Entry 8GRY (electron microscopy, 3.29 A resolution); this record covers chains A and B.

== Chain A ==
Molecule: Processed angiotensin-converting enzyme 2
Organism: Rattus norvegicus
Reference sequence: Q5EGZ1 (ACE2_RAT); residue numbers follow UniProt; this construct covers 19-615
Sequence (597 residues; row label = number of the first residue in the row):
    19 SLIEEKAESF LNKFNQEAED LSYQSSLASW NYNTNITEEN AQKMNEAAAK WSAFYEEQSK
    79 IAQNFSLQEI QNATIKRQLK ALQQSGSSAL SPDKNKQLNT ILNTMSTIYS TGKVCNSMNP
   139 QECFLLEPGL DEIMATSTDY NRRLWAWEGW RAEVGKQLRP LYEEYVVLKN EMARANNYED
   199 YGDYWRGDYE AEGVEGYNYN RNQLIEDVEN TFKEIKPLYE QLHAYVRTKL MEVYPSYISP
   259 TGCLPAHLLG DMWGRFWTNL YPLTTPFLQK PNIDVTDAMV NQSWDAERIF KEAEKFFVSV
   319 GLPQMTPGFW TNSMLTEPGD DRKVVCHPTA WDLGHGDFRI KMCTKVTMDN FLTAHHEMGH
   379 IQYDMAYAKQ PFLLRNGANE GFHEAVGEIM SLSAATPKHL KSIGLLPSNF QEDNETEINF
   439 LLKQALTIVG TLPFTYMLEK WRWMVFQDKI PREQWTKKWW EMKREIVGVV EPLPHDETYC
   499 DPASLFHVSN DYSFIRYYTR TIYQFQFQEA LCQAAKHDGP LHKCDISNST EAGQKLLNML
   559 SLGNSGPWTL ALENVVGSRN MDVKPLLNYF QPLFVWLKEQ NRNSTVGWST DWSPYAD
Disulfides: C133-C141, C344-C361, C530-C542
Bound ions: Zn2+: H374, H378, E402

== Chain B ==
Molecule: Spike protein S1
Organism: Severe acute respiratory syndrome coronavirus 2
Notes: fragment: rbd
Reference sequence: P0DTC2 (SPIKE_SARS2); numbering as in UniProt (aligned over 333-527)
Sequence (195 residues; each row starts with the number of its first residue):
   333 TNLCPFDEVF NATRFASVYA WNRKRISNCV ADYSVLYNFA PFFAFKCYGV SPTKLNDLCF
   393 TNVYADSFVI RGNEVSQIAP GQTGNIADYN YKLPDDFTGC VIAWNSNKLD SKVGGNYNYL
   453 YRLFRKSNLK PFERDISTEI YQAGNKPCNG VAGFNCYFPL RSYGFRPTYG VGHQPYRVVV
   513 LSFELLHAPA TVCGP
Sequence notes: variant D339 (Gly in P0DTC2), F371 (Ser in P0DTC2), P373 (Ser in P0DTC2), F375 (Ser in P0DTC2), A376 (Thr in P0DTC2), N405 (Asp in P0DTC2), S408 (Arg in P0DTC2), N417 (Lys in P0DTC2), K440 (Asn in P0DTC2), N477 (Ser in P0DTC2), K478 (Thr in P0DTC2), A484 (Glu in P0DTC2), R493 (Gln in P0DTC2), R498 (Gln in P0DTC2), Y501 (Asn in P0DTC2), H505 (Tyr in P0DTC2)
Disulfides: C336-C361, C379-C432, C391-C525, C480-C488
Covalent attachments: N-acetylglucosamine (NAG) linked to N343
From the paper describing this entry:
  - mutagenesis - R493Q: increased binding to rabbit
  - mutagenesis - R493Q: increased binding to horse
  - mutagenesis - R493Q: increased binding to pig
  - mutagenesis - R493Q: increased binding to goat
  - mutagenesis - R493Q: increased binding to sheep
  - mutagenesis - R493Q: decreased binding to dog

== Interface between chain A and chain B ==
Residue-residue contacts - 22 pairs, chain A then chain B:
  K24(A) with A475(B); N487(B)
  S27(A) with F456(B)
  F28(A) with Y489(B)
  K31(A) with Y489(B); R493(B)
  Q34(A) with Y453(B); R493(B), hydrogen bond; S494(B)
  D38(A) with Y501(B)
  Y41(A) with R498(B); T500(B), hydrogen bond; Y501(B), hydrophobic
  Q42(A) with Y449(B); R498(B)
  F83(A) with F486(B), hydrophobic
  H353(A) with Y501(B), hydrogen bond; G502(B), hydrogen bond (backbone-backbone); H505(B)
  G354(A) with G502(B)
  D355(A) with T500(B)
  R357(A) with T500(B)
Other interface residues (no listed pair), chain A (18 interface residues in all): L45, I79, N82, P325, N330
Other interface residues (no listed pair), chain B (17 interface residues in all): G476, Y495, V503
From the paper, about this interface:
  - residue pairs: H353(A)-Y501(B) (hydrogen bond), R493(B)-Q34(A) (hydrogen bond)
  - interface residues, chain A: I79(A)
  - interface residues, chain B: F486(B)

== Overview ==
18 residues of chain A face 17 of chain B across their interface; the contacts include 4 hydrogen bonds. Polar
pairs include Q34(A)-R493(B), Y41(A)-T500(B) and H353(A)-Y501(B). The paper describes hydrogen bonds between
H353(A) and Y501(B) and R493(B) and Q34(A). The paper reports that R493Q of chain B increases binding to
rabbit; interface residues I79(A) and F486(B).
Chain A is Processed angiotensin-converting enzyme 2 (Rattus norvegicus) and chain B is Spike protein S1
(Severe acute respiratory syndrome coronavirus 2); the structure, Cryo-EM structure of SARS-CoV-2 Omicron BA.2
RBD in complex with rat ACE2 (local refinement), was determined by electron microscopy, deposited together
with 7YHW, 7YJ3, 7YV8, 7YVU, 8H06 and 8H5C.
